PDB entry 3H0R | X-ray diffraction, 3.00 A resolution | chains B and C of the 3 polymer chains in the assembly

[Chain B]
Name: Aspartyl/glutamyl-tRNA(Asn/Gln) amidotransferase subunit B
Organism: Aquifex aeolicus
Reference sequence: O66766 (GATB_AQUAE); residues 1-478 here = UniProt positions 1-478
Sequence (478 residues; numbered 1 to 478; the number before each row is that of its first residue):
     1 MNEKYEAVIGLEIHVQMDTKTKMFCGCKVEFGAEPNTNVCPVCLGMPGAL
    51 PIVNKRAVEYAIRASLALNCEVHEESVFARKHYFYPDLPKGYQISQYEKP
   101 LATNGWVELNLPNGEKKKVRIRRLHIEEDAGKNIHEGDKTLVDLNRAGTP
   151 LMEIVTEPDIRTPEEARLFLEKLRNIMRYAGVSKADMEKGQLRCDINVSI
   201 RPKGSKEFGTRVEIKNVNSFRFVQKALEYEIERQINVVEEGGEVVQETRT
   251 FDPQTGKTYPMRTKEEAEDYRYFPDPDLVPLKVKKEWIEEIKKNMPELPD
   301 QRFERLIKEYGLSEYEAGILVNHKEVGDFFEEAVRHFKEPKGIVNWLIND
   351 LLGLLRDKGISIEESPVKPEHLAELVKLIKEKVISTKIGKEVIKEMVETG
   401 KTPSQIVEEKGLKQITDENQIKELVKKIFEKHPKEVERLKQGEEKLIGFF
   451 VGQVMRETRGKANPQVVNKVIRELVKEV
Not modelled in the structure: 1-2, 413-478
Bound ions: Zn2+: Cys25, Cys27, Cys43
Residues lining bound ligands: ADP (adenosine-5'-diphosphate): Val8, Ile9, Gly10, Leu11, Glu12, Val155, Thr156, Glu157, Pro158, Asn197, Val198, Ser199, Phe208, Gly209, Arg211
What the authors report for this chain:
  - Mn2+ coordination: Glu12, His14, Glu127, Glu153

[Chain C]
Name: Glutamyl-tRNA(Gln) amidotransferase subunit C
Organism: Aquifex aeolicus
Notes: EC 6.3.5.-
Reference sequence: O67904 (GATC_AQUAE); residue numbers follow UniProt; this construct covers 1-94
Sequence (94 residues; row label = number of the first residue in the row):
     1 MVDREWVLKIAKLARLELKEEEIEVFQKQLSDILDFIDQLKELDTENVEP
    51 YIQEFEETPMREDEPHPSLDREKALMNAPERKDGFFVVPRVVEV
Not modelled in the structure: 1, 93-94

[Interface between chain B and chain C]
Contacting residue pairs (83):
  Thr19(B) with Asp63(C)
  Lys20(B) with Asp63(C), hydrogen bond (backbone-side chain)
  Thr21(B) with Arg61(C); Asp63(C), hydrogen bond (backbone-side chain); Glu64(C), hydrogen bond (side chain-backbone); Pro65(C)
  Lys22(B) with Arg61(C), hydrogen bond (backbone-side chain)
  Met23(B) with Arg61(C)
  Phe24(B) with Arg61(C)
  Cys25(B) with Arg61(C), hydrogen bond (backbone-side chain)
  Gly26(B) with Arg61(C); Pro65(C); His66(C), hydrogen bond (backbone-backbone)
  Cys27(B) with Ser68(C), hydrogen bond
  Lys28(B) with Pro65(C)
  Glu34(B) with Arg71(C), salt bridge
  Pro35(B) with Arg71(C), hydrogen bond (backbone-side chain); Asp83(C); Gly84(C); Phe85(C), hydrophobic
  Asn36(B) with Arg71(C); Leu75(C); Gly84(C), hydrogen bond (side chain-backbone); Phe85(C); Phe86(C)
  Thr37(B) with Ser68(C)
  Asn38(B) with Ser68(C)
  Val39(B) with Ser68(C), hydrogen bond (backbone-side chain); Leu69(C), hydrogen bond (backbone-backbone); Ala74(C), hydrophobic
  Leu44(B) with Ala74(C), hydrophobic; Phe86(C), hydrophobic
  Ile52(B) with Arg61(C), hydrogen bond (backbone-side chain)
  Val53(B) with Met60(C); Arg61(C), hydrogen bond (backbone-backbone)
  Asn54(B) with Arg61(C); Asp63(C), hydrogen bond
  Lys55(B) with Arg61(C), hydrogen bond (backbone-backbone); Glu62(C), salt bridge
  Arg56(B) with Asp63(C), salt bridge
  Phe84(B) with Leu13(C); Ala14(C); Arg15(C)
  Tyr85(B) with Val91(C)
  Pro86(B) with Val91(C), hydrophobic
  Ile134(B) with Phe85(C), hydrophobic
  His135(B) with Arg90(C); Val91(C)
  Glu136(B) with Lys82(C), salt bridge; Arg90(C)
  Gly137(B) with Arg90(C), hydrogen bond (backbone-side chain)
  Asp138(B) with Pro89(C); Arg90(C), hydrogen bond (backbone-backbone)
  Lys139(B) with Glu80(C), salt bridge; Val87(C); Val88(C); Arg90(C)
  Thr140(B) with Phe86(C); Val87(C); Val88(C), hydrogen bond (backbone-backbone); Pro89(C); Arg90(C); Val91(C), hydrogen bond (side chain-backbone)
  Leu141(B) with Phe85(C), hydrophobic; Phe86(C)
  Val142(B) with Phe85(C); Phe86(C), hydrogen bond (backbone-backbone)
  Asp143(B) with Phe85(C)
  Thr263(B) with Val92(C)
  Glu268(B) with Leu13(C); Arg15(C), salt bridge
  Arg271(B) with Leu13(C), hydrogen bond (side chain-backbone)
  Val279(B) with Gln53(C); Phe55(C), hydrophobic; Pro59(C)
  Pro280(B) with Ile52(C); Phe55(C); Thr58(C), hydrogen bond (backbone-side chain)
  Leu281(B) with Thr58(C)
  Lys282(B) with Phe55(C); Glu56(C); Thr58(C), hydrogen bond (backbone-side chain)
  Lys284(B) with Glu57(C)
Interface residues without a listed pair, chain B (50 interface residues in all): Cys40, Pro41, Val58, Asn133, Leu144, Asp269, Trp287
Interface residues without a listed pair, chain C (35 interface residues in all): Lys12

[Summary]
The interface between chain B and chain C involves 50 residues on one side and 35 on the other; the contacts
include 23 hydrogen bonds and 6 salt bridges. Polar pairs include Glu34(B)-Arg71(C), Lys55(B)-Glu62(C) and
Arg56(B)-Asp63(C). Ligands of chain B: ADP. From the paper: Mn2+ coordination by Glu12(B), His14(B) and
Glu127(B) among others.
Chain B is Aspartyl/glutamyl-tRNA(Asn/Gln) amidotransferase subunit B and chain C is Glutamyl-tRNA(Gln)
amidotransferase subunit C, both from Aquifex aeolicus; the structure, Structure of trna-dependent
amidotransferase gatcab from aquifex aeolicus, was determined by X-ray diffraction, deposited together with
3H0L and 3H0M.
